Entry 8ENK (X-ray diffraction, 2.50 A resolution); this record covers chains A and M of the 5 polymer chains in the assembly.

[Chain A]
Name: Spliceosome RNA helicase DDX39B
Organism: Homo sapiens
Notes: EC 3.6.4.13
UniProt: Q13838 (DX39B_HUMAN); residues 44-428 here = UniProt positions 44-428
Sequence (390 residues; numbered 39 to 428; the number before each row is that of its first residue):
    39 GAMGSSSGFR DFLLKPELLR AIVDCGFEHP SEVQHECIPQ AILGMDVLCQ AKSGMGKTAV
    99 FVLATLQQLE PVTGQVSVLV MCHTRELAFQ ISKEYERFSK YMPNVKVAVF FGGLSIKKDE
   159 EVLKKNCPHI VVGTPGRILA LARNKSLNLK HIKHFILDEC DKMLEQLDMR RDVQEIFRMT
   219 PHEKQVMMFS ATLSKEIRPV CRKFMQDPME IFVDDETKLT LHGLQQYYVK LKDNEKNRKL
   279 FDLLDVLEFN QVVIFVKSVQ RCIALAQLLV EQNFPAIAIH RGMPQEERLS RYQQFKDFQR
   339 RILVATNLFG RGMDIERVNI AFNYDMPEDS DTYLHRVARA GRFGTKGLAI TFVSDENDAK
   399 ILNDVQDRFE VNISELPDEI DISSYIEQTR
Not modelled in the structure: 39-45, 425-428
Construct notes: expression tag (39-43)
Small-molecule neighbours: ADP / beryllium trifluoride: Phe47, Phe65, His67, Pro68, Ser69, Gln72, Lys90, Ser91, Gly92, Met93, Gly94, Lys95, Thr96, Ala97, Glu132, Arg135, Glu197, Ala229, Gly350, Asp352, Arg377, Arg380, Phe381
UniProt features mapped onto this chain:
  - motif: Ser45 to His73 (Q motif), Asp196 to Asp199 (DECD box)
  - binding site (ATP): Ala89 to Thr96
  - modified residue: Thr172 (Phosphothreonine)
  - mutagenesis: Gly94 to Thr96 (Loss of ATPase and helicase activity), Lys95 (K95A: Loss of ATPase and helicase activity), Glu197 (E197A: Loss of ATPase and helicase activity), Cys198 (C198A: No effect on ATPase activity), Asp199 (D199A: Increased ATPase activity and loss of helicase activity), Ser228 to Thr230 (Decreased ATPase activity and loss of helicase activity), Asp283 (D283R: Abolishes interaction with SARNP; when associated with 2-A--T-258 del)
What the authors report for this chain:
  - mutagenesis - D283R: abolished binding to SARNP

[Chain M]
Molecule: 15-nt RNA strand
Sequence (15 nucleotides; row label = number of the first residue in the row):
     1 UUUUUUUUUU UUUUU
Not modelled in the structure: 7-15

[Interface between chain A and chain M]
Pairs across the interface - 33 pairs, chain A then chain M:
  His121(A) with U3(M), hydrogen bond to the sugar; U4(M), sugar contact
  Thr122(A) with U4(M), phosphate contact
  Arg123(A) with U4(M), salt bridge to the phosphate; U5(M), salt bridge to the phosphate
  Phe149(A) with U5(M), phosphate contact
  Gly150(A) with U5(M), hydrogen bond to the phosphate; U6(M), phosphate contact
  Gly151(A) with U6(M), hydrogen bond to the phosphate
  Thr172(A) with U4(M), phosphate contact; U5(M), hydrogen bond to the phosphate
  Pro173(A) with U4(M), sugar contact
  Gly174(A) with U4(M), hydrogen bond to the sugar; U5(M), sugar contact
  Arg175(A) with U5(M), hydrogen bond to the phosphate; U6(M), salt bridge to the phosphate
  Ala178(A) with U5(M), base contact
  Asp206(A) with U4(M), base contact
  Met207(A) with U4(M), sugar contact
  Lys295(A) with U1(M), hydrogen bond to the sugar; U2(M), sugar contact
  Ser296(A) with U2(M), phosphate contact
  Val297(A) with U2(M), hydrogen bond to the phosphate; U3(M), phosphate contact
  His318(A) with U3(M), phosphate contact
  Arg319(A) with U3(M), hydrogen bond to the phosphate; U4(M), salt bridge to the phosphate
  Arg326(A) with U4(M), salt bridge to the phosphate
  Thr344(A) with U2(M), hydrogen bond to the phosphate; U3(M), hydrogen bond to the phosphate
  Asn345(A) with U2(M), sugar contact
  Leu346(A) with U2(M), sugar contact; U3(M), sugar contact
Also at the interface, not in a pair above, chain A (24 interface residues in all): Gln204, Glu366

[Overview]
Chain A and chain M form an interface of 24 and 6 residues respectively, with 11 hydrogen bonds and 5 salt
bridges. Polar pairs include His121(A)-U3(M), Gly174(A)-U4(M) and Lys295(A)-U1(M). Ligands of chain A: ADP /
beryllium trifluoride. The paper reports that D283R of chain A abolishes binding to SARNP.
Chain A is Spliceosome RNA helicase DDX39B (Homo sapiens) and chain M is a 15-nt RNA strand; the structure,
Crystal structure of UAP56 in complex with Tho1, the yeast homolog of human SARNP, was determined by X-ray
diffraction.
